PDB entry 9MW9 | electron microscopy, 3.00 A resolution | chains V and T of the 33 polymer chains in the assembly

== Chain V (and T) ==
Protein: Cat1 (CRISPR-associated TIR 1)
Notes: chain T of this document is another copy of the same molecule, construct and numbering; everything in this record applies to it too
Chain sequence (263 residues; each row starts with the number of its first residue):
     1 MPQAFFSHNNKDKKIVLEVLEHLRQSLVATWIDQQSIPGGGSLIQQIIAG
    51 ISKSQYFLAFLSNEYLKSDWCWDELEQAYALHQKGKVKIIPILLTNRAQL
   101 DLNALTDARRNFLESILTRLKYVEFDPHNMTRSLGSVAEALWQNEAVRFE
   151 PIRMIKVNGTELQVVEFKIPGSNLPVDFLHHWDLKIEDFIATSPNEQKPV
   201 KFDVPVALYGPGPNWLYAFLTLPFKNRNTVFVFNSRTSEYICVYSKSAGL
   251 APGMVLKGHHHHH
Not modelled in the structure: 1, 34-41, 259-263
From the paper describing this entry:
  - binding site for the 4-nt RNA strand: W215, S235
  - binding site for the 4-nt RNA strand: K225, R227
  - catalytic residues: Y122
  - mutagenesis - D33A: decreased catalytic activity on NAD+
  - mutagenesis - Y122A: abolished catalytic activity on NAD+

== Chain V / chain T interface ==
Pairs across the interface (11):
  D33(V) with E139(T)
  E187(V) with S172(T)
  D188(V) with S172(T)
  T192(V) with E166(T); Y209(T), hydrogen bond (backbone-side chain); P211(T)
  E196(V) with K168(T)
  N226(V) with S235(T)
  R227(V) with P211(T)
  K246(V) with S235(T), hydrogen bond (side chain-backbone); R236(T)
Also at the interface, not in a pair above, chain V (11 interface residues in all): S193, F202, D203
Also at the interface, not in a pair above, chain T (12 interface residues in all): Q143, G171, F233, S238

== Summary ==
The interface between chain V and chain T involves 11 residues on one side and 12 on the other; the contacts
include 2 hydrogen bonds. Polar pairs include T192(V)-Y209(T) and K246(V)-S235(T). From the paper: the
catalytic residue Y122(V); D33A of chain V reduces catalytic activity on NAD+.
Chain V and chain T are both Cat1 (CRISPR-associated TIR 1); the structure, Cryo-EM structure of
CRISPR-associated cA4 bound Cat1 Trigonal filament assembly, was determined by electron microscopy together
with 9MUD, 9MUE and 9MUO from the same study.
